4PHZ - chains I and J of the 12 polymer chains in the assembly; structure by X-ray diffraction, 2.59 A resolution.

Chain I:
Name: Particulate methane monooxygenase subunit B
From: Methylocystis sp. ATCC 49242
Notes: EC 1.14.18.3
Chain sequence (420 residues; numbered 1 to 420; the number before each row is that of its first residue):
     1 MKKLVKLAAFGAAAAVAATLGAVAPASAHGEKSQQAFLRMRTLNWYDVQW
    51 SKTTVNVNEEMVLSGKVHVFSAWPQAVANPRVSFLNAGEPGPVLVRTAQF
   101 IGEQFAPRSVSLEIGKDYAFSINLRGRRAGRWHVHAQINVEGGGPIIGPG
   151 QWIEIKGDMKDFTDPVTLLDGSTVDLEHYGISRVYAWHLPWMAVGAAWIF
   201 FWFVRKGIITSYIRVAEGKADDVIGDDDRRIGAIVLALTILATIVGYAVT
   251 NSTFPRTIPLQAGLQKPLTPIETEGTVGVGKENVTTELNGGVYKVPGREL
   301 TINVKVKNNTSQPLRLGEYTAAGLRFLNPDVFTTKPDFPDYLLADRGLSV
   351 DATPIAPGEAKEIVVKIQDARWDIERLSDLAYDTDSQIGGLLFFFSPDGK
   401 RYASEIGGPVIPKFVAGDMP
Not modelled in the structure: 1-28, 417-420
Ion coordination: Cu ion: His133, His135
What the authors report for this chain:
  - binding site for Cu ion: Glu31

Chain J:
Name: Particulate methane monooxygenase subunit A
From: Methylocystis sp. ATCC 49242
Notes: EC 1.14.18.3
Chain sequence (252 residues; row label = number of the first residue in the row):
     1 MSQSKSGGAVGPFNSVAEAAGCVQTVDWMLLVLLFFAVLGGYHVHFMLTA
    51 GDWDFWVDWKDRRMWPTVVPILGVTFCAASQAFWWVNFRLPFGAVFAALG
   101 LLIGEWINRYVNFWGWTYFPISLVFPSALIVPAIWLDVILLLSGSYVITA
   151 VVGSLGWGLLFYPNNWPAIAAFHQATEQHGQLMTLADLIGFHFVRTSMPE
   201 YIRMVERGTLRTFGKDVVPVAAFFSGFVSMMVYFLWWFMGRWYSTTKVID
   251 TI
Not modelled in the structure: 1-8
Ligand contacts: phosphatidylglycerol (PGT; (1S)-2-{[{[(2R)-2,3-dihydroxypropyl]oxy}(hydroxy)phosphoryl]oxy}-1-[(palmitoyloxy)methyl]ethyl stearate): Ile148, Val151, Leu155

Chain I / chain J interface:
Residue-residue contacts - 165 pairs, chain I then chain J:
  Val82(I) with Tyr201(J), hydrophobic
  Ser83(I) with Tyr201(J)
  Phe84(I) with Pro199(J), hydrophobic; Glu200(J)
  Asn86(I) with Val194(J); Arg195(J), hydrogen bond (side chain-backbone); Thr196(J)
  Ala87(I) with Val194(J)
  Glu89(I) with Val194(J); Thr196(J)
  Gly91(I) with Val194(J)
  Pro92(I) with Thr117(J); Tyr118(J); Phe119(J); Phe193(J), hydrophobic; Val194(J)
  Leu94(I) with Val194(J)
  Val95(I) with His192(J); Phe193(J), hydrophobic
  Arg96(I) with Phe191(J), hydrogen bond (side chain-backbone); His192(J), hydrogen bond (backbone-backbone); Val194(J)
  Thr97(I) with Phe191(J)
  Ala98(I) with His179(J); Phe191(J), hydrophobic
  Gln99(I) with Phe191(J)
  Phe100(I) with His179(J)
  Phe105(I) with Gln178(J); His179(J); Gln181(J)
  Pro107(I) with Gln181(J); Met183(J), hydrophobic; Phe191(J), hydrophobic; Glu200(J)
  Arg108(I) with Glu200(J)
  Ser109(I) with Glu200(J), hydrogen bond (backbone-side chain); Tyr201(J)
  Arg127(I) with Trp114(J); Tyr118(J), hydrogen bond (side chain-backbone); Phe193(J)
  Arg128(I) with Tyr118(J)
  Gln137(I) with Thr196(J), hydrogen bond (side chain-backbone)
  Asn139(I) with Pro199(J); Tyr201(J)
  Val140(I) with Tyr201(J), hydrogen bond (backbone-side chain)
  Glu141(I) with Tyr201(J), hydrogen bond (backbone-side chain)
  Met159(I) with Trp114(J), hydrophobic
  Asp164(I) with His192(J), salt bridge
  Val166(I) with Leu188(J), hydrophobic; His192(J)
  Thr167(I) with Thr176(J), hydrogen bond (backbone-side chain)
  Leu168(I) with Gln174(J); Ala175(J)
  Leu169(I) with Ala175(J), hydrogen bond (backbone-backbone); Thr176(J); Glu177(J)
  Leu176(I) with Ser122(J); Leu185(J), hydrophobic; His192(J)
  Glu177(I) with Phe193(J)
  Tyr179(I) with Ser122(J); Ala171(J); Phe172(J); Gln174(J), hydrogen bond; Leu185(J), hydrophobic
  Gly180(I) with Phe172(J)
  Ile181(I) with Ile121(J), hydrophobic; Ser122(J)
  Arg183(I) with Pro167(J)
  Val184(I) with Trp106(J), hydrophobic
  Tyr185(I) with Trp106(J), hydrophobic; Tyr110(J); Ile121(J)
  Trp187(I) with Asn164(J), hydrogen bond (side chain-backbone); Pro167(J), hydrophobic
  His188(I) with Trp106(J), hydrogen bond; Pro126(J); Ser127(J); Ala128(J)
  Trp191(I) with Ile130(J); Val131(J), hydrophobic
  Met192(I) with Leu99(J); Ile103(J), hydrophobic; Trp106(J); Ile130(J), hydrophobic
  Gly195(I) with Val95(J)
  Ala196(I) with Leu99(J)
  Trp198(I) with Pro91(J), hydrogen bond (side chain-backbone); Phe92(J); Val138(J), hydrophobic
  Ile199(I) with Phe92(J); Phe96(J), hydrophobic
  Phe200(I) with Trp28(J), hydrophobic
  Trp202(I) with Leu90(J); Pro91(J), hydrophobic; Phe92(J), hydrophobic
  Phe203(I) with Asp27(J); Trp28(J), hydrophobic; Leu31(J), hydrophobic
  Gly207(I) with Asp27(J); Leu90(J)
  Ile208(I) with Asp27(J), hydrogen bond (backbone-side chain); Leu30(J), hydrophobic; Leu31(J); Phe88(J)
  Ile209(I) with Val26(J), hydrophobic; Asp27(J), hydrogen bond (backbone-side chain)
  Ser211(I) with Phe88(J)
  Tyr212(I) with Asn87(J); Phe88(J), hydrophobic
  Val215(I) with Val86(J); Asn87(J); Phe88(J); Arg89(J)
  Ala220(I) with Arg89(J)
  Val223(I) with Phe88(J); Arg89(J)
  Ile224(I) with Arg89(J); Leu141(J), hydrophobic
  Asp228(I) with Leu141(J)
  Arg229(I) with Leu141(J); Leu142(J)
  Gly232(I) with Val138(J); Leu141(J)
  Ala233(I) with Leu142(J)
  Leu236(I) with Trp135(J), hydrophobic; Val138(J), hydrophobic
  Thr239(I) with Val131(J); Ile134(J)
  Ile240(I) with Trp135(J), hydrophobic
  Thr243(I) with Val131(J)
  Gly246(I) with Pro167(J)
  Tyr247(I) with Trp166(J)
  Thr250(I) with Trp166(J); Pro167(J)
  Asn251(I) with Trp166(J), hydrogen bond
  Phe254(I) with Ala171(J), hydrophobic; Gln174(J)
  Thr257(I) with Trp166(J); Ala170(J); His173(J); Gln174(J)
  Ile258(I) with His173(J), hydrogen bond (backbone-backbone); Ala175(J), hydrophobic; Leu182(J), hydrophobic; Met183(J); Thr184(J)
  Pro259(I) with Arg62(J); Thr184(J)
  Leu260(I) with Lys60(J); Asp61(J); His173(J); Thr184(J); Ala186(J), hydrophobic; Asp187(J); Arg203(J)
  Gln261(I) with Leu182(J); Asp187(J), hydrogen bond (backbone-side chain); Arg203(J), hydrogen bond (backbone-side chain)
  Ala262(I) with Glu200(J); Arg203(J); Val205(J), hydrophobic; Arg207(J)
  Gly263(I) with Glu200(J), hydrogen bond (backbone-side chain); Arg207(J)
Interface residues without a listed pair, chain I (85 interface residues in all): Ala106, Val174, Val194, Lys206, Arg256, Gln265
Interface residues without a listed pair, chain J (85 interface residues in all): Val23, Gln24, Val57, Asp58, Trp84, Trp85, Leu102, Pro120, Phe125, Asp137, Leu160, Pro163, Ala168, Ile189, Glu206

Summary:
The chain I/chain J interface involves 85 residues from each chain, with 21 hydrogen bonds and 1 salt bridge.
Among the polar pairs are Asp164(I)-His192(J), Asn86(I)-Arg195(J) and Arg96(I)-Phe191(J). Bound to chain J:
phosphatidylglycerol. His133(I) and His135(I) form the Cu ion site. The paper reports a binding site for Cu
ion at Glu31(I).
Chain I is Particulate methane monooxygenase subunit B and chain J is Particulate methane monooxygenase
subunit A, both from Methylocystis sp. ATCC 49242; the structure, Crystal structure of particulate methane
monooxygenase from Methylocystis sp. ATCC 49242 (Rockwell), was determined by X-ray diffraction together with
4PI0 and 4PI2 from the same study.
